6A0R - chain B; structure by X-ray diffraction, 1.83 A resolution.

Chain B:
Name: Homoserine dehydrogenase
Organism: Thermus thermophilus HB8
Notes: EC 1.1.1.3
UniProtKB: Q5SL04 (Q5SL04_THET8); residues 1-332 here = UniProt positions 1-332
Chain sequence (332 residues; row label = number of the first residue in the row):
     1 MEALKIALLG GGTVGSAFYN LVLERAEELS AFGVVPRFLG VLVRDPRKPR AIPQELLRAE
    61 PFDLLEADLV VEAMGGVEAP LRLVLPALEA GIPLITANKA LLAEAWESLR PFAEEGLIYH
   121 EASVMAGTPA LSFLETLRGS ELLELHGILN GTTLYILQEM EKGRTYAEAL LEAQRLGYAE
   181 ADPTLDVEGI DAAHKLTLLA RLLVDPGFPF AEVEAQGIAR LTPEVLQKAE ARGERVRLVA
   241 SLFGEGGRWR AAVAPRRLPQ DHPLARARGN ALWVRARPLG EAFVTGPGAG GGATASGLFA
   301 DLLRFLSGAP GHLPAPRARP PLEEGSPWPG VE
Disordered / not traced: 332
Bound ions: Na+: Glu121, Val124, Ala126, Thr128
Ligand contacts:
  - 3-cyclohexyl-1-propylsulfonic acid (CXS), molecule 1: Glu2, Ala3, Leu4, Val34, Asp68, Phe305, Leu306, Ser307, Gly308
  - 3-cyclohexyl-1-propylsulfonic acid (CXS), molecule 2: Gly151, Leu154, Tyr178, Arg268, Gly269, Asn270, Gly286, Pro287, Gly288, Ala289

Overview:
Chain B binds 3-cyclohexyl-1-propylsulfonic acid. The Na+ site is built by Glu121, Val124, Ala126 and Thr128.
Chain B is Homoserine dehydrogenase (Thermus thermophilus HB8); the structure, Homoserine dehydrogenase from
Thermus thermophilus HB8 unliganded form, was determined by X-ray diffraction (same publication as 6A0S, 6A0T
and 6A0U).
